7NST - chains D and E of the 5 polymer chains in the assembly; structure by electron microscopy, 3.70 A resolution.

Chain D:
Protein: Colicin-E9
Organism: Escherichia coli
Notes: EC 3.1.-.-
UniProt: P09883 (CEA9_ECOLX); residues 1-314 here = UniProt positions 1-314
Chain sequence (314 residues; row label = number of the first residue in the row):
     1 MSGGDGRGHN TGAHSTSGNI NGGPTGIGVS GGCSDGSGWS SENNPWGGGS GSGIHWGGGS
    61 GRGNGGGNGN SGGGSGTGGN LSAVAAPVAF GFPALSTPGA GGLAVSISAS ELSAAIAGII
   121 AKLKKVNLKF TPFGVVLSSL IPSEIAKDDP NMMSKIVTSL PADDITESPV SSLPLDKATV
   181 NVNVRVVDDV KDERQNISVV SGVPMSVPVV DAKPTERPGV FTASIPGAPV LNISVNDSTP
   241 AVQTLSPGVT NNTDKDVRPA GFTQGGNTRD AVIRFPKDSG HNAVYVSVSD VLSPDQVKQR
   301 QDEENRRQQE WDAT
Disordered / not traced: 1-2, 68-84, 126-131
Sequence notes: engineered mutation Cys33 (Ala in P09883)
What the authors report for this chain:
  - mutagenesis - W39A: abolished binding to Tol-Pal system protein TolB (chain E) (citing earlier work)

Chain E:
Protein: Tol-Pal system protein TolB
Organism: Escherichia coli (strain K12)
UniProt: A0A6D2XIU5 (A0A6D2XIU5_ECOLI); residue numbers follow UniProt; this construct covers 1-430
Chain sequence (430 residues; each row starts with the number of its first residue):
     1 MKQALRVAFG FLILWASVLH AEVRIVIDSG VDSGRPIGVV PFQWAGPGAA PEDIGGIVAA
    61 DLRNSGKFNP LDRARLPQQP GSAQEVQPAA WSALGIDAVV VGQVTPNPDG SYNVAYQLVD
   121 TGGAPGTVLA QNSYKVNKQW LRYAGHTASD EVFEKLTGIK GAFRTRIAYV VQTNGGQFPY
   181 ELRVSDYDGY NQFVVHRSPQ CLMSPAWSPD GSKLAYVTFE SGRSALVIQT LANGAVRQVA
   241 SFPRHNGAPA FSPDGSKLAF ALSKTGSLNL YVMDLASGQI RQVTDGRSNN TEPTWFPDSQ
   301 NLAFTSDQAG RPQVYKVNIN GGAPQRITWE GSQNQDADVS SDGKFMVMVS SNGGQQHIAK
   361 QDLATGGVQV LSSTFLDETP SLAPNGTMVI YSSSQGMGSV LNLVSTDGRF KARLPATDGQ
   421 VKFPAWSPYL
Disordered / not traced: 1-32, 45-48
Sequence notes: engineered mutation Cys201 (Pro in A0A6D2XIU5)

Interface between chain D and chain E:
Residue-residue contacts - 37 pairs, chain D then chain E:
  Ile20(D) with Gly176(E); Gln177(E); Pro199(E)
  Asn21(D) with Pro199(E), hydrogen bond (side chain-backbone); Gln200(E)
  Gly22(D) with Gln200(E)
  Gly23(D) with Ser221(E)
  Pro24(D) with Ser221(E); Gly222(E)
  Thr25(D) with Ser221(E), hydrogen bond (backbone-backbone)
  Cys33(D) with Met203(E); Phe219(E), hydrophobic; His245(E)
  Ser34(D) with His245(E)
  Asp35(D) with Arg244(E), hydrogen bond (backbone-side chain); His245(E), hydrogen bond (side chain-backbone); Ser263(E), hydrogen bond; Leu268(E)
  Gly36(D) with Arg244(E)
  Ser37(D) with Arg244(E); Leu268(E)
  Trp39(D) with Ser267(E); Leu268(E); Asn289(E); Asp307(E)
  Ser40(D) with Thr291(E); Glu292(E), hydrogen bond
  Ser41(D) with Glu292(E), hydrogen bond
  Glu42(D) with Met203(E); His245(E); Leu268(E)
  Pro45(D) with Met203(E), hydrophobic
  Trp46(D) with Tyr180(E), hydrophobic; Cys201(E), hydrogen bond; Leu202(E); Met203(E); Phe423(E), hydrophobic
Also at the interface, not in a pair above, chain D (18 interface residues in all): Val29
Also at the interface, not in a pair above, chain E (27 interface residues in all): Glu220, Arg223, Leu262, Thr305, Pro312, Lys422

Summary:
The interface between chain D and chain E involves 18 residues on one side and 27 on the other, with 8
hydrogen bonds. Among the polar pairs are Asn21(D)-Pro199(E), Asp35(D)-Arg244(E) and Asp35(D)-His245(E). The
paper reports that W39A of chain D abolishes binding to Tol-Pal system protein TolB (chain E).
Chain D is Colicin-E9 (Escherichia coli) and chain E is Tol-Pal system protein TolB (Escherichia coli (strain
K12)); the structure, ColicinE9 partial translocation complex, was determined by electron microscopy (same
publication as 7NSU).
